PDB entry 7KJK | electron microscopy, 3.60 A resolution | chains B6 and C6 of the 42 polymer chains in the assembly

== Chain B6 (and C6) ==
Protein: Tail sheath protein
From: Vibrio phage XM1
Notes: chain C6 of this document is another copy of the same molecule, construct and numbering; everything in this record applies to it too
Sequence (497 residues; each row starts with the number of its first residue):
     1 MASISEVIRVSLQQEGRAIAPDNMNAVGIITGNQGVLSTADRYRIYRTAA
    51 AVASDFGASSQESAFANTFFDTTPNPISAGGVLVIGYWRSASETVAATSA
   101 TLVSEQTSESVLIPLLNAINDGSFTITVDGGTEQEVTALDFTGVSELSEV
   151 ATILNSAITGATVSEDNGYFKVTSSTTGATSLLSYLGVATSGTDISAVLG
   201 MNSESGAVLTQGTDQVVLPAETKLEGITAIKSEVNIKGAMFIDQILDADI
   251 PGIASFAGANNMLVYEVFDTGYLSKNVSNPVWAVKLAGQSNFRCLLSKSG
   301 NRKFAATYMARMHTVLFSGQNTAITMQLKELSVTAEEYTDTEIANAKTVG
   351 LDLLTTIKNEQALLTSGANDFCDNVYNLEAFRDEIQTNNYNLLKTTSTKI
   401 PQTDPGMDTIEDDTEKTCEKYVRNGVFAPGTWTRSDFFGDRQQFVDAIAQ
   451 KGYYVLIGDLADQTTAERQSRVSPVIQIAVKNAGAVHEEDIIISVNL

== How chain B6 and chain C6 interact ==
Pairs across the interface (30; chain B6 residue first):
  Met-1(B6) / Glu-337(C6)
  Met-1(B6) / Tyr-338(C6)
  Ala-2(B6) / Tyr-338(C6)
  Ala-2(B6) / Thr-355(C6)
  Ala-2(B6) / Thr-356(C6)
  Ser-3(B6) / Asp-340(C6)
  Ile-4(B6) / Ile-357(C6)  hydrophobic
  Glu-6(B6) / Ile-357(C6)
  Glu-6(B6) / Leu-364(C6)
  Val-7(B6) / Gln-327(C6)
  Val-7(B6) / Ile-357(C6)  hydrophobic
  Val-7(B6) / His-487(C6)
  Val-7(B6) / Glu-488(C6)
  Val-7(B6) / Glu-489(C6)
  Ile-8(B6) / Glu-489(C6)
  Arg-9(B6) / Glu-489(C6)
  Arg-9(B6) / Asp-490(C6)  salt bridge
  Arg-9(B6) / Ile-491(C6)
  Val-10(B6) / Ile-491(C6)
  Ser-11(B6) / Ile-491(C6)
  Ser-11(B6) / Ile-492(C6)
  Leu-12(B6) / Ile-493(C6)
  Gln-14(B6) / Ile-492(C6)
  Thr-142(B6) / Lys-275(C6)
  Thr-142(B6) / Val-277(C6)
  Thr-142(B6) / Trp-282(C6)  hydrogen bond (backbone-side chain)
  Gly-143(B6) / Lys-275(C6)
  Val-144(B6) / Trp-282(C6)
  Ser-145(B6) / Lys-275(C6)
  Ser-145(B6) / Thr-348(C6)  hydrogen bond
Other interface residues (no listed pair), chain B6 (18 interface residues in all): Asn-117, Glu-149
Other interface residues (no listed pair), chain C6 (24 interface residues in all): Lys-285, Leu-286, Leu-328, Ile-343, Lys-358

== In short ==
18 residues of chain B6 face 24 of chain C6 across their interface; the contacts include 2 hydrogen bonds and
1 salt bridge. Polar contacts include Arg-9(B6)/Asp-490(C6), Thr-142(B6)/Trp-282(C6) and
Ser-145(B6)/Thr-348(C6).
Chain B6 and chain C6 are both Tail sheath protein (Vibrio phage XM1); the structure, The Neck region of Phage
XM1 (6-fold symmetry), was determined by electron microscopy, deposited together with 7KMX, 7KLN and 7KH1.
